Entry 7MDN (X-ray diffraction, 2.42 A resolution); this record covers chains B and H of the 8 polymer chains in the assembly.

Chain B (and H):
Name: Histone-lysine N-methyltransferase NSD2
Organism: Homo sapiens
Notes: EC 2.1.1.357; chain H of this document is another copy of the same molecule, construct and numbering; everything in this record applies to it too
Reference sequence: O96028 (NSD2_HUMAN); residues 211-350 here = UniProt positions 211-350
Sequence (140 residues; each row starts with the number of its first residue):
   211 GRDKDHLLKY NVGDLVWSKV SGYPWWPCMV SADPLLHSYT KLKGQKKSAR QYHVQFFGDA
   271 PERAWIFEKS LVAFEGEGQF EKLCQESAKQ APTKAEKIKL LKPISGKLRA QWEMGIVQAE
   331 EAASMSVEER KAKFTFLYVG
Not modelled in the structure: 211-213, 254-257, 349-350 (chain H: 211-216, 254-257, 299-300, 349-350)
Residues lining bound ligands:
  - Y6V (N-cyclopropyl-3-oxidanylidene-N-(thiophen-2-ylmethyl)-4H-1,4-benzoxazine-7-carboxamide), molecule 1: Val230, Tyr233, Trp236, Phe266, Phe267, Gly268, Asp269, Ala270, Pro271, Glu272, Arg273, Ala274, Leu318, Gln321
  - Y6V, molecule 2: Asp269, Lys317, Ala320, Gln321
What the authors report for this chain:
  - binding site for Y6V: Gln321
  - mutagenesis - F266A (37.6 +/- 0.1 degC): decreased stability
  - specificity-determining residues: Gly268 (proposed by the authors, not directly observed)
  - mutagenesis - W236A, F266A: increased localization

Chain B / chain H interface:
Pairs across the interface (11):
  Val222(B) - Glu338(H)
  Ala242(B) - Ala342(H)  hydrophobic
  His247(B) - Glu339(H)
  His247(B) - Ala342(H)
  His247(B) - Lys343(H)
  Glu338(B) - Val222(H)
  Glu339(B) - His247(H)
  Lys341(B) - Lys341(H)
  Ala342(B) - Ala242(H)  hydrophobic
  Ala342(B) - His247(H)
  Lys343(B) - His247(H)
Also at the interface, not in a pair above, chain B (10 interface residues in all): Asn221, Tyr249
Also at the interface, not in a pair above, chain H (10 interface residues in all): Asn221, Tyr249

In short:
Chain B and chain H each contribute 10 residues to their interface. Ligands of chain B: compound Y6V. From the
paper: a binding site for Y6V at Gln321(B); W236A and F266A of chain B increase localization.
Chain B and chain H are both Histone-lysine N-methyltransferase NSD2 (Homo sapiens); the structure,
Histone-lysine N-methyltransferase NSD2-PWWP1 with compound MRT10241866a, was determined by X-ray diffraction,
deposited together with 6XCG.
